5VHH - chains A and B of the 19 polymer chains in the assembly; structure by electron microscopy, 6.10 A resolution (low resolution: residue-level contacts below are approximate; hydrogen-bond / salt-bridge calls are withheld).

== Chain A ==
Name: 26S proteasome regulatory subunit 7
Organism: Homo sapiens
UniProtKB: P35998 (PRS7_HUMAN); numbering as in UniProt (aligned over 73-424)
Sequence (352 residues; each row starts with the number of its first residue):
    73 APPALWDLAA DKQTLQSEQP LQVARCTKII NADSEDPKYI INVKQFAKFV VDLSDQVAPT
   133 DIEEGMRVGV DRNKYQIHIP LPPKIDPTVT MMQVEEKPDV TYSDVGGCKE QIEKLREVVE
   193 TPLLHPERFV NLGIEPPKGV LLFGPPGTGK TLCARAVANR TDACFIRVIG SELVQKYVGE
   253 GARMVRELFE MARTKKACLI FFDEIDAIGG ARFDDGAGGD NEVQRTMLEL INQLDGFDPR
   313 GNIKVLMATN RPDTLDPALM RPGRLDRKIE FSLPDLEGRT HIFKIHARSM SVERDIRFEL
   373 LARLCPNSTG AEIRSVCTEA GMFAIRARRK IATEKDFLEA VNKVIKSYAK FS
Unresolved in the structure: 156-158, 283-290
UniProt features mapped onto this chain:
  - binding site (ATP): G216 to T223
  - modified residue (N6-acetyllysine): K116, K422

== Chain B ==
Name: 26S proteasome regulatory subunit 4
Organism: Homo sapiens
UniProtKB: P62191 (PRS4_HUMAN); residue numbers follow UniProt; this construct covers 93-432
Sequence (340 residues; each row starts with the number of its first residue):
    93 EEERSKVDDL RGTPMSVGTL EEIIDDNHAI VSTSVGSEHY VSILSFVDKD LLEPGCSVLL
   153 NHKVHAVIGV LMDDTDPLVT VMKVEKAPQE TYADIGGLDN QIQEIKESVE LPLTHPEYYE
   213 EMGIKPPKGV ILYGPPGTGK TLLAKAVANQ TSATFLRVVG SELIQKYLGD GPKLVRELFR
   273 VAEEHAPSIV FIDEIDAIGT KRYDSNSGGE REIQRTMLEL LNQLDGFDSR GDVKVIMATN
   333 RIETLDPALI RPGRIDRKIE FPLPDEKTKK RIFQIHTSRM TLADDVTLDD LIMAKDDLSG
   393 ADIKAICTEA GLMALRERRM KVTNEDFKKS KENVLYKKQE
Unresolved in the structure: 166-167, 293-300
UniProt features mapped onto this chain:
  - binding site (ATP): G226 to T233
  - modified residue: K258 (N6-acetyllysine)
  - cross-link: K237 (Glycyl lysine isopeptide (Lys-Gly) (interchain with G-Cter in ubiquitin))
  - natural variant: I328 (I328T: In BKAH; uncertain significance)

== Chain A / chain B interface ==
Contacting residue pairs (60):
  A76(A) - S137(B)
  A76(A) - F138(B)
  D79(A) - L136(B)
  D79(A) - S137(B)
  L80(A) - E95(B)
  L80(A) - R96(B)
  L80(A) - S137(B)
  D83(A) - K98(B)
  D83(A) - L136(B)
  E90(A) - V156(B)
  L93(A) - Y132(B)
  Q94(A) - V156(B)
  V95(A) - Y132(B)
  A96(A) - E130(B)
  A96(A) - H131(B)
  C98(A) - S129(B)
  C98(A) - E130(B)
  T99(A) - E130(B)
  K116(A) - V127(B)
  K116(A) - G128(B)
  K116(A) - E130(B)
  Q117(A) - V127(B)
  R144(A) - V156(B)
  T160(A) - R268(B)
  M164(A) - F319(B)
  M164(A) - D320(B)
  Q165(A) - F319(B)
  V166(A) - F319(B)
  E167(A) - F319(B)
  R239(A) - F319(B)
  E244(A) - N314(B)
  Q247(A) - E311(B)
  K248(A) - R307(B)
  S361(A) - M214(B)
  M362(A) - M214(B)
  M362(A) - I216(B)
  S363(A) - E213(B)
  S363(A) - M214(B)
  T390(A) - I347(B)
  E391(A) - D348(B)
  E391(A) - R349(B)
  M394(A) - E196(B)
  M394(A) - S200(B)
  M394(A) - D348(B)
  F395(A) - R349(B)
  I397(A) - E199(B)
  I397(A) - L203(B)
  R398(A) - N192(B)
  R398(A) - E196(B)
  R398(A) - E199(B)
  R400(A) - E199(B)
  R400(A) - L203(B)
  R400(A) - H207(B)
  R400(A) - Y210(B)
  R401(A) - Y210(B)
  R401(A) - M214(B)
  K402(A) - Y210(B)
  K402(A) - M214(B)
  K415(A) - R349(B)
  Y420(A) - R349(B)
Interface residues without a listed pair, chain A (39 interface residues in all): G141, I151
Interface residues without a listed pair, chain B (38 interface residues in all): V99, V133, S134, Q195, G215, R346

== In short ==
The interface between chain A and chain B involves 39 residues on one side and 38 on the other. Curated
annotation (UniProt) lists 8 ATP-binding residues on chain A; 8 ATP-binding residues on chain B.
Here chain A is 26S proteasome regulatory subunit 7 and chain B is 26S proteasome regulatory subunit 4, both
from Homo sapiens. Entry 5VHH (Conformational Landscape of the p28-Bound Human Proteasome Regulatory Particle)
was determined by electron microscopy (same publication as 5VGZ, 5VHF, 5VHI, 5VHJ, 5VHM, 5VHN and 5 further
entries).
